PDB entry 8SUB | electron microscopy, 2.89 A resolution | chains E and M of the 17 polymer chains in the assembly

[Chain E]
Name: SIR2-like domain-containing protein
Source organism: Escherichia coli
Reference sequence: A0A7B5N0T7 (A0A7B5N0T7_ECOLX); numbering as in UniProt (aligned over 1-415)
Amino-acid sequence (415 residues; each row starts with the number of its first residue):
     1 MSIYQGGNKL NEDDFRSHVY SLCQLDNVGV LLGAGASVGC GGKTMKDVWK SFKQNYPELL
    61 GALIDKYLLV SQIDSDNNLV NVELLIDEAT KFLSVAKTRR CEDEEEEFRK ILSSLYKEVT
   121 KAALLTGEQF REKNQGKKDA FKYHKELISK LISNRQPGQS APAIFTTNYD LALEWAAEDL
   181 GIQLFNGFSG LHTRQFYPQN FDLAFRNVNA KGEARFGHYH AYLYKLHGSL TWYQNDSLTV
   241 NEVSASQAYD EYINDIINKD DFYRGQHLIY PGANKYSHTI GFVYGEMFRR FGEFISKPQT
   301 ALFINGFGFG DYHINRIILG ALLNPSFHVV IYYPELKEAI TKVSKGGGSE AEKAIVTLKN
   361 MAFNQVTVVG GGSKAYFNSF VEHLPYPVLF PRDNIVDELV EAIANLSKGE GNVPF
Disordered / not traced: 1, 211-216, 408-415
Small-molecule neighbours: Adenosine-5-Diphosphoribose (AR6; [(2R,3S,4R,5R)-5-(6-aminopurin-9-yl)-3,4-dihydroxy-oxolan-2-yl]methyl [hydroxy-[[(2R,3S,4R,5S)-3,4,5-trihydroxyoxolan-2-yl]methoxy]phosphoryl] hydrogen phosphate): Gly33, Ala34, Gly35, Val38, Thr44, Met45, Asn81, Glu83, Thr167, His227, Asn305, Gly306, Phe307, Gly308, Gly310, Asp311, Tyr333, Ala375, Tyr376, Phe377
Reported in the primary citation:
  - catalytic residues: His227, Asp311, His313
  - mutagenesis - H227A, D311A, H313A: abolished catalytic activity on NAD+
  - mutagenesis - H227A, D311A, H313A: decreased catalytic activity on single-stranded DNA
  - mutagenesis - H227A: decreased growth

[Chain M]
Name: Nucleoside triphosphate hydrolase
Source organism: Escherichia coli
Reference sequence: A0A822U1Y5 (A0A822U1Y5_ECOLX); residue numbers follow UniProt; this construct covers 1-610
Amino-acid sequence (610 residues; each row starts with the number of its first residue):
     1 MSLFKLTEIS AIGYVVGLEG ERIRINLHEG LQGRLASHRK GVSSVTQPGD LIGFDAGNIL
    61 VVARVTDMAF VEADKAHKAN VGTSDLADIP LRQIIAYAIG FVKRELNGYV FISEDWRLPA
   121 LGSSAVPLTS DFLNIIYSID KEELPKAVEL GVDSRTKTVK IFASVDKLLS RHLAVLGSTG
   181 YGKSNFNALL TRKVSEKYPN SRIVIFDING EYAQAFTGIP NVKHTILGES PNVDSLEKKQ
   241 QKGELYSEEY YCYKKIPYQA LGFAGLIKLL RPSDKTQLPA LRNALSAINR THFKSRNIYL
   301 EKDDGETFLL YDDCRDTNQS KLAEWLDLLR RRRLKRTNVW PPFKSLATLV AEFGCVAADR
   361 SNGSKRDAFG FSNVLPLVKI IQQLAEDIRF KSIVNLNGGG ELADGGTHWD KAMSDEVDYF
   421 FGKEKGQEND WNVHIVNMKN LAQDHAPMLL SALLEMFAEI LFRRGQERSY PTVLLLEEAH
   481 HYLRDPYAEI DSQIKAYERL AKEGRKFKCS LIVSTQRPSE LSPTVLAMCS NWFSLRLTNE
   541 RDLQALRYAM ESGNEQILKQ ISGLPRGDAV AFGSAFNLPV RISINQARPG PKSSDAVFSE
   601 EWANCTELRC
Disordered / not traced: 1-2, 72-88, 485-497, 606-610
Bound ions: Mg2+: Ser184 (together with ADP)
Small-molecule neighbours: ADP (adenosine-5'-diphosphate): Ser178, Thr179, Gly180, Tyr181, Gly182, Lys183, Ser184, Asn185, Arg566, Gly567, Ile584, Asn585, Gln586

[How chain E and chain M interact]
Pairs across the interface - 18 pairs, chain E then chain M:
  Gln156(E) - Ala56(M)
  Leu180(E) - Leu3(M)
  Leu180(E) - Phe4(M)  hydrogen bond (backbone-backbone)
  Ile182(E) - Phe4(M)  hydrophobic
  Tyr219(E) - Leu6(M)
  Tyr386(E) - Arg104(M)  hydrogen bond (backbone-side chain)
  Pro387(E) - Arg104(M)  hydrogen bond (backbone-side chain)
  Val388(E) - Asn58(M)
  Val388(E) - Ile59(M)  hydrophobic
  Val388(E) - Arg104(M)
  Val388(E) - Tyr109(M)  hydrophobic
  Leu389(E) - Asp55(M)
  Leu389(E) - Leu60(M)  hydrophobic
  Phe390(E) - Leu6(M)
  Pro391(E) - Lys5(M)
  Pro391(E) - Leu6(M)
  Arg392(E) - Arg104(M)
  Ile395(E) - Arg39(M)
Also at the interface, not in a pair above, chain E (20 interface residues in all): Tyr20, Gln24, Ser149, Ile152, Ser153, Pro157, Asp179, Pro385
Also at the interface, not in a pair above, chain M (18 interface residues in all): Thr7, Glu8, Gly57, Ala120, Gly122, Phe132

[Overview]
20 residues of chain E face 18 of chain M across their interface; the contacts include 3 hydrogen bonds. Polar
pairs include Tyr386(E)-Arg104(M), Pro387(E)-Arg104(M) and Leu180(E)-Phe4(M). Ligands of chain E:
Adenosine-5-Diphosphoribose. Chain M binds ADP. From the paper: catalytic residues His227(E), Asp311(E) and
His313(E); H227A, D311A and H313A of chain E abolish catalytic activity on NAD+.
Here chain E is SIR2-like domain-containing protein and chain M is Nucleoside triphosphate hydrolase, both
from Escherichia coli. Entry 8SUB (E. coli SIR2-HerA complex (dodecamer SIR2 pentamer HerA)) was determined by
electron microscopy together with 8SU9, 8SUW, 8SXX, 8UAE and 8UAF from the same study.
